8C17 - chains A and B; structure by X-ray diffraction, 2.25 A resolution.

Chain A:
Name: Transcriptional enhancer factor TEF-3
From: Homo sapiens
UniProtKB: Q15561 (TEAD4_HUMAN); residue numbers follow UniProt; this construct covers 217-434
Amino-acid sequence (220 residues; numbered 215 to 434; the number before each row is that of its first residue):
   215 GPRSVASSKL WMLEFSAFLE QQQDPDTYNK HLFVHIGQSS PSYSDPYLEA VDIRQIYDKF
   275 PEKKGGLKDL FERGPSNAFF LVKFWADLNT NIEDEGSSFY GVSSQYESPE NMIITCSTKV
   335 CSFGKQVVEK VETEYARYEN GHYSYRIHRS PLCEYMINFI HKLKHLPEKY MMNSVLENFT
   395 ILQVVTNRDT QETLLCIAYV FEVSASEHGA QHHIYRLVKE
Sequence notes: expression tag (215-216)
Covalent attachments: myristic acid (MYR) linked to Lys344

Chain B:
Name: Stapled peptide
Amino-acid sequence (19 residues; each row starts with the number of its first residue):
     1 XFSPXDFHXD IXCDVXRGX
Disordered / not traced: 18-19
Modified / non-standard residues: ACY (acetic acid) at position 1, NAL (beta-(2-naphthyl)-alanine) at position 5, T79 ((2S)-2-azanylhex-4-ynoic acid) at position 9, NAL (beta-(2-naphthyl)-alanine) at position 12, NAL (beta-(2-naphthyl)-alanine) at position 16, NH2 (amino group) at position 19
Covalent attachments: covalent link T79_9-Cys13

Interface between chain A and chain B:
Pairs across the interface - 29 pairs, chain A then chain B:
  Val334(A) - NAL_12(B)
  Ser336(A) - His8(B)  hydrogen bond
  Ser336(A) - NAL_12(B)
  Ser336(A) - NAL_16(B)
  Phe337(A) - Pro4(B)
  Phe337(A) - NAL_5(B)
  Phe337(A) - His8(B)
  Val341(A) - NAL_12(B)
  Val341(A) - Val15(B)
  Val341(A) - NAL_16(B)
  Tyr369(A) - Ile11(B)
  Tyr369(A) - NAL_12(B)
  Tyr369(A) - Val15(B)
  Met370(A) - NAL_12(B)
  Asn372(A) - Ile11(B)
  Phe373(A) - Phe7(B)  hydrophobic
  Phe373(A) - Ile11(B)  hydrophobic
  Phe373(A) - NAL_12(B)
  Lys376(A) - Phe7(B)
  Leu377(A) - Phe7(B)
  Leu380(A) - Phe7(B)  hydrophobic
  Met385(A) - Phe2(B)
  Ser388(A) - Phe2(B)
  Ser388(A) - Pro4(B)
  Val389(A) - Phe2(B)  hydrophobic
  Val389(A) - Phe7(B)  hydrophobic
  Val389(A) - His8(B)  hydrogen bond (backbone-side chain)
  Asn392(A) - His8(B)
  Phe393(A) - NAL_12(B)
Also at the interface, not in a pair above, chain A (17 interface residues in all): Val342
Also at the interface, not in a pair above, chain B (10 interface residues in all): Asp10

Overview:
Chain A and chain B form an interface of 17 and 10 residues respectively, with 2 hydrogen bonds. Polar pairs
include Ser336(A)-His8(B) and Val389(A)-His8(B). Covalently linked myristic acid: at Lys344(A).
Here chain A is Transcriptional enhancer factor TEF-3 (Homo sapiens) and chain B is Stapled peptide. Entry
8C17 (Crystal structure of TEAD4 in complex with peptide 1) was determined by X-ray diffraction.
